PDB entry 9H88 | X-ray diffraction, 1.20 A resolution | chains A and B

[Chain A (and B)]
Name: Transcriptional regulator, PadR-like family
From: Lactococcus cremoris subsp. cremoris MG1363
Notes: chain B of this document is another copy of the same molecule, construct and numbering; everything in this record applies to it too
Reference sequence: A2RI36 (A2RI36_LACLM); residues 2-116 here = UniProt positions 2-116
Sequence (131 residues; numbered 1 to 131; the number before each row is that of its first residue):
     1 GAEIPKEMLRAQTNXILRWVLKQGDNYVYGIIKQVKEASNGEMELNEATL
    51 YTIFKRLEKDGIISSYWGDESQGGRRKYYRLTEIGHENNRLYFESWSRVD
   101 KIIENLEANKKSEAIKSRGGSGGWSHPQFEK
Unresolved in the structure: 113-131 (chain B: 1-3, 111-131)
Construct notes: expression tag (1, 117-131); engineered mutation TY2_15 (Val in A2RI36), R18 (Leu in A2RI36), W19 (Asn in A2RI36), N89 (Met in A2RI36), Y92 (Ala in A2RI36)
Modified positions: TY2 (3-amino-L-tyrosine) at position 15
What the authors report for this chain:
  - self-association interface (contacts with another copy of this molecule); pairs are residue here / residue on that copy: Q12-S95 (hydrogen bond)
  - mutagenesis - Q12A, S95G, W96A, D100A, D100H, D100L, D100N, D100Q, D100R: decreased catalytic activity

[Interface between chain A and chain B]
Contacting residue pairs - 51 pairs, chain A then chain B:
  G1(A) - I84(B)
  G1(A) - E87(B)
  A2(A) - D60(B)
  A2(A) - I62(B)  hydrophobic
  A2(A) - N88(B)  hydrogen bond (backbone-side chain)
  E3(A) - N88(B)  hydrogen bond (backbone-side chain)
  I4(A) - N88(B)
  I4(A) - L91(B)  hydrophobic
  I4(A) - Y92(B)
  M8(A) - Y92(B)  hydrophobic
  M8(A) - S95(B)  hydrogen bond
  A11(A) - A11(B)  hydrophobic
  A11(A) - W96(B)
  Q12(A) - S95(B)  hydrogen bond
  Q12(A) - W96(B)
  Q12(A) - V99(B)
  TY2_15(A) - V99(B)
  I16(A) - V99(B)  hydrophobic
  W19(A) - I103(B)
  W19(A) - L106(B)  hydrophobic
  W19(A) - E107(B)
  Q34(A) - L106(B)
  A38(A) - I102(B)
  A38(A) - N105(B)  hydrogen bond (backbone-side chain)
  A38(A) - L106(B)  hydrophobic
  S39(A) - I102(B)
  E42(A) - R98(B)  hydrogen bond (backbone-side chain)
  E42(A) - K101(B)  salt bridge
  E42(A) - I102(B)
  M43(A) - I102(B)  hydrophobic
  L91(A) - I4(B)  hydrophobic
  Y92(A) - L9(B)  hydrophobic
  S95(A) - Q12(B)  hydrogen bond
  W96(A) - A11(B)
  W96(A) - Q12(B)
  R98(A) - M8(B)
  R98(A) - E42(B)  hydrogen bond (side chain-backbone)
  R98(A) - M43(B)
  V99(A) - M8(B)  hydrophobic
  V99(A) - Q12(B)
  V99(A) - I16(B)  hydrophobic
  I102(A) - S39(B)
  I102(A) - M43(B)  hydrophobic
  I103(A) - TY2_15(B)
  I103(A) - W19(B)  hydrophobic
  N105(A) - A38(B)  hydrogen bond (side chain-backbone)
  L106(A) - W19(B)  hydrophobic
  L106(A) - Q34(B)
  L106(A) - A38(B)  hydrophobic
  E107(A) - W19(B)  hydrogen bond
  K110(A) - Q23(B)  hydrogen bond
Other interface residues (no listed pair), chain A (33 interface residues in all): P5, E7, V20, V35, G41, N109
Other interface residues (no listed pair), chain B (38 interface residues in all): P5, R18, V20, V35, N40, R56, K110
From the paper, about this interface:
  - specific contacts: Q12(A)-S95(B) (hydrogen bond)

[Overview]
33 residues of chain A face 38 of chain B across their interface, with 11 hydrogen bonds and 1 salt bridge.
Among the polar pairs are E42(A)-K101(B), A2(A)-N88(B) and E3(A)-N88(B). The authors report a hydrogen bond
between Q12(A) and S95(B). From the paper: Q12A, S95G and W96A of chain A, among others, reduce catalytic
activity; a self-association interface involving Q12(A); 9 substitutions were tested in all.
Both chains are Transcriptional regulator, PadR-like family (Lactococcus cremoris subsp. cremoris MG1363).
Entry 9H88 (Crystal structure of LmrR variant V15aY-RNYW with Val15 replaced by 3-aminotyrosine and evolved as
Friedel-Crafts alkylase) was determined by X-ray diffraction together with 9H87 from the same study.
